8E5K - chains A and B of the 9 polymer chains in the assembly; structure by electron microscopy, 4.20 A resolution (low resolution: residue-level contacts below are approximate; hydrogen-bond / salt-bridge calls are withheld).

# Chain A
Name: DNA-directed RNA polymerase subunit beta
Source organism: Escherichia coli
Notes: EC 2.7.7.6
Reference sequence: P0A8V4 (RPOB_ECO57); residue numbers follow UniProt; this construct covers 1-1342
Amino-acid sequence (1342 residues; row label = number of the first residue in the row):
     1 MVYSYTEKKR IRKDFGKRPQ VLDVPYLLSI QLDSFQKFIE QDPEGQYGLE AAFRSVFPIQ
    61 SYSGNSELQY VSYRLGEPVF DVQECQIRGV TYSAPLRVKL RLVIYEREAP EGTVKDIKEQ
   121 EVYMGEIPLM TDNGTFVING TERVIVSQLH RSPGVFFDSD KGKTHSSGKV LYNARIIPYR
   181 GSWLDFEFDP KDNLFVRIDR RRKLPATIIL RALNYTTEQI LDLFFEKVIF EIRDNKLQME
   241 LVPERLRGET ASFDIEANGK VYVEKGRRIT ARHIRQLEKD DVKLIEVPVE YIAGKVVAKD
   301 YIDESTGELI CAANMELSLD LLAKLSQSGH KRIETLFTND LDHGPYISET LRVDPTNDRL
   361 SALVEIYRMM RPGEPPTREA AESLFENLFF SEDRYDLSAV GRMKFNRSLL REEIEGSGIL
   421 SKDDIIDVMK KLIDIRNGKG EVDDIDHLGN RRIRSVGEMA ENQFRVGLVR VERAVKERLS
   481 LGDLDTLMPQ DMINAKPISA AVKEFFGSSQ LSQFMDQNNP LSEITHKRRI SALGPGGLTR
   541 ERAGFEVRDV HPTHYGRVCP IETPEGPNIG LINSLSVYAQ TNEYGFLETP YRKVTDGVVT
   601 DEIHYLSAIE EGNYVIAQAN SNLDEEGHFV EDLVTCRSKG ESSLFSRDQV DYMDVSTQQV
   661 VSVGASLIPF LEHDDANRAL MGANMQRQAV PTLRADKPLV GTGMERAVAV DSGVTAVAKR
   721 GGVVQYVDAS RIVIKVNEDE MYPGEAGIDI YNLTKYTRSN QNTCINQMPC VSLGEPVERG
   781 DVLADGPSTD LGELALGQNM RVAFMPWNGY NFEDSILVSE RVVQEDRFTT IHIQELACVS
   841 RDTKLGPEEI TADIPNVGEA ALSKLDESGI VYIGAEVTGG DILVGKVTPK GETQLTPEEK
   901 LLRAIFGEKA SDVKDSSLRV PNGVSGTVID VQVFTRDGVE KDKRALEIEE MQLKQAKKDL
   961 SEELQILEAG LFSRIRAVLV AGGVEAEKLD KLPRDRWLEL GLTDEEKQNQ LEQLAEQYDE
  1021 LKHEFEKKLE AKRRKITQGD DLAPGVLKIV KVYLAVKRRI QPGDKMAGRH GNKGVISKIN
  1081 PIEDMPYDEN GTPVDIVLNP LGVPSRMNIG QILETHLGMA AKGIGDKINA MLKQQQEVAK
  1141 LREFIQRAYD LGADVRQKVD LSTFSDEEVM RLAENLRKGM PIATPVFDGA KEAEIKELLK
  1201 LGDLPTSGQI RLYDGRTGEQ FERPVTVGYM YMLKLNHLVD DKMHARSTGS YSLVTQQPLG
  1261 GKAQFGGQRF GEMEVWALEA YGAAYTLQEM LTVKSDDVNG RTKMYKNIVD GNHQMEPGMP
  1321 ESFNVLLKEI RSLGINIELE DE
Not modelled in the structure: 1, 1342
Curated features (UniProtKB/Swiss-Prot):
  - modified residue (N6-acetyllysine): K1022, K1200

# Chain B
Name: DNA-directed RNA polymerase subunit beta'
Source organism: Escherichia coli
Notes: EC 2.7.7.6
Reference sequence: P0A8T7 (RPOC_ECOLI); residue numbers follow UniProt; this construct covers 1-1407
Amino-acid sequence (1407 residues; row label = number of the first residue in the row):
     1 MKDLLKFLKA QTKTEEFDAI KIALASPDMI RSWSFGEVKK PETINYRTFK PERDGLFCAR
    61 IFGPVKDYEC LCGKYKRLKH RGVICEKCGV EVTQTKVRRE RMGHIELASP TAHIWFLKSL
   121 PSRIGLLLDM PLRDIERVLY FESYVVIEGG MTNLERQQIL TEEQYLDALE EFGDEFDAKM
   181 GAEAIQALLK SMDLEQECEQ LREELNETNS ETKRKKLTKR IKLLEAFVQS GNKPEWMILT
   241 VLPVLPPDLR PLVPLDGGRF ATSDLNDLYR RVINRNNRLK RLLDLAAPDI IVRNEKRMLQ
   301 EAVDALLDNG RRGRAITGSN KRPLKSLADM IKGKQGRFRQ NLLGKRVDYS GRSVITVGPY
   361 LRLHQCGLPK KMALELFKPF IYGKLELRGL ATTIKAAKKM VEREEAVVWD ILDEVIREHP
   421 VLLNRAPTLH RLGIQAFEPV LIEGKAIQLH PLVCAAYNAD FDGDQMAVHV PLTLEAQLEA
   481 RALMMSTNNI LSPANGEPII VPSQDVVLGL YYMTRDCVNA KGEGMVLTGP KEAERLYRSG
   541 LASLHARVKV RITEYEKDAN GELVAKTSLK DTTVGRAILW MIVPKGLPYS IVNQALGKKA
   601 ISKMLNTCYR ILGLKPTVIF ADQIMYTGFA YAARSGASVG IDDMVIPEKK HEIISEAEAE
   661 VAEIQEQFQS GLVTAGERYN KVIDIWAAAN DRVSKAMMDN LQTETVINRD GQEEKQVSFN
   721 SIYMMADSGA RGSAAQIRQL AGMRGLMAKP DGSIIETPIT ANFREGLNVL QYFISTHGAR
   781 KGLADTALKT ANSGYLTRRL VDVAQDLVVT EDDCGTHEGI MMTPVIEGGD VKEPLRDRVL
   841 GRVTAEDVLK PGTADILVPR NTLLHEQWCD LLEENSVDAV KVRSVVSCDT DFGVCAHCYG
   901 RDLARGHIIN KGEAIGVIAA QSIGEPGTQL TMRTFHIGGA ASRAAAESSI QVKNKGSIKL
   961 SNVKSVVNSS GKLVITSRNT ELKLIDEFGR TKESYKVPYG AVLAKGDGEQ VAGGETVANW
  1021 DPHTMPVITE VSGFVRFTDM IDGQTITRQT DELTGLSSLV VLDSAERTAG GKDLRPALKI
  1081 VDAQGNDVLI PGTDMPAQYF LPGKAIVQLE DGVQISSGDT LARIPQESGG TKDITGGLPR
  1141 VADLFEARRP KEPAILAEIS GIVSFGKETK GKRRLVITPV DGSDPYEEMI PKWRQLNVFE
  1201 GERVERGDVI SDGPEAPHDI LRLRGVHAVT RYIVNEVQDV YRLQGVKIND KHIEVIVRQM
  1261 LRKATIVNAG SSDFLEGEQV EYSRVKIANR ELEANGKVGA TYSRDLLGIT KASLATESFI
  1321 SAASFQETTR VLTEAAVAGK RDELRGLKEN VIVGRLIPAG TGYAYHQDRM RRRAAGEAPA
  1381 APQVTAEDAS ASLAELLNAG LGGSDNE
Not modelled in the structure: 1-15, 934-947, 1127-1135, 1374-1407
Curated features (UniProtKB/Swiss-Prot):
  - binding site (Zn(2+)): C70, C72, C85, C88, C814, C888, C895, C898
  - binding site (Mg(2+)): D460, D462, D464
  - modified residue: K983 (N6-acetyllysine)
  - mutagenesis: Q504 (Q504P: Resistant to antibiotics salinamide A and B), N690 (N690D: Resistant to antibiotics salinamide A and B), M697 (M697V: Resistant to antibiotics salinamide A and B), A735 (A735T: Resistant to antibiotics salinamide A and B), R738 (R738C/H/P/S: Resistant to antibiotics salinamide A and B), A748 (A748E: Resistant to antibiotics salinamide A and B), P758 (P758S/T: Resistant to antibiotics salinamide A and B), F763 (F763C: Resistant to antibiotics salinamide A and B), S775 (S775A: Resistant to antibiotics salinamide A and B), A779 (A779T/V: Resistant to antibiotics salinamide A and B), R780 (R780C: Resistant to antibiotics salinamide A and B), G782 (G782A/C: Resistant to antibiotics salinamide A and B), 1 further mutagenesis entry in UniProt
Disulfides: C72-C88
Bound ions: Zn2+ site 1: C70, C85; Mg2+: D460, D462, D464 (shared with 1 residue of chain 7); Zn2+ site 2: C814, C888, C895, C898

# Interface between chain A and chain B
Contacting residue pairs - 340 pairs, chain A then chain B:
  S166(A) - K1151(B)
  E504(A) - N320(B)
  G544(A) - L788(B)
  F545(A) - M932(B)
  F545(A) - R933(B)
  R548(A) - R780(B)
  R548(A) - A784(B)
  R548(A) - L788(B)
  D549(A) - P750(B)
  V550(A) - P750(B)
  V550(A) - F773(B)
  V550(A) - T776(B)
  V550(A) - H777(B)
  H551(A) - F773(B)
  H551(A) - H777(B)
  P552(A) - H777(B)
  Y555(A) - V769(B)
  Y555(A) - L770(B)
  C559(A) - R780(B)
  P560(A) - F773(B)
  P560(A) - T776(B)
  P560(A) - R780(B)
  I561(A) - Y772(B)
  I561(A) - T776(B)
  T563(A) - R780(B)
  G566(A) - A787(B)
  I569(A) - R780(B)
  I569(A) - L783(B)
  I569(A) - A784(B)
  I569(A) - A787(B)
  G570(A) - R780(B)
  Q618(A) - N768(B)
  Q618(A) - V769(B)
  Q618(A) - L770(B)
  N620(A) - N768(B)
  L633(A) - E658(B)
  E641(A) - K749(B)
  S642(A) - L770(B)
  T657(A) - V769(B)
  V660(A) - V769(B)
  L671(A) - Y772(B)
  E672(A) - G766(B)
  E672(A) - L767(B)
  H673(A) - F763(B)
  H673(A) - R764(B)
  H673(A) - E765(B)
  H673(A) - G766(B)
  D674(A) - F763(B)
  D674(A) - Y772(B)
  D675(A) - R744(B)
  D675(A) - F763(B)
  D675(A) - Y772(B)
  A676(A) - Y772(B)
  N677(A) - A779(B)
  N677(A) - L783(B)
  A679(A) - Y772(B)
  L680(A) - L783(B)
  F804(A) - S638(B)
  M805(A) - A633(B)
  P806(A) - A632(B)
  P806(A) - A633(B)
  P806(A) - A637(B)
  W807(A) - A633(B)
  N808(A) - F629(B)
  N808(A) - A633(B)
  G809(A) - V357(B)
  G809(A) - P359(B)
  G809(A) - F629(B)
  Y810(A) - P359(B)
  N811(A) - D505(B)
  F812(A) - V357(B)
  F812(A) - P451(B)
  F812(A) - S503(B)
  F812(A) - Q504(B)
  F812(A) - D505(B)
  F812(A) - F629(B)
  E813(A) - F461(B)
  E813(A) - Q504(B)
  D814(A) - D460(B)
  D814(A) - D462(B)
  S815(A) - V357(B)
  S815(A) - F461(B)
  R841(A) - D256(B)
  R841(A) - G257(B)
  K844(A) - R47(B)
  Q894(A) - K76(B)
  L895(A) - E69(B)
  Q1061(A) - K445(B)
  P1062(A) - A446(B)
  G1063(A) - V354(B)
  K1065(A) - D462(B)
  K1065(A) - G463(B)
  K1073(A) - D462(B)
  G1074(A) - F461(B)
  V1075(A) - V354(B)
  V1075(A) - I355(B)
  V1075(A) - T356(B)
  V1075(A) - F461(B)
  V1075(A) - G463(B)
  S1077(A) - T356(B)
  N1099(A) - D505(B)
  P1100(A) - A637(B)
  P1100(A) - S638(B)
  P1100(A) - V639(B)
  L1101(A) - Q504(B)
  L1101(A) - D505(B)
  L1101(A) - L508(B)
  L1101(A) - M725(B)
  L1101(A) - R731(B)
  V1103(A) - V639(B)
  P1104(A) - I722(B)
  P1104(A) - M725(B)
  P1104(A) - Q736(B)
  S1105(A) - R731(B)
  S1105(A) - G732(B)
  S1105(A) - Q736(B)
  M1107(A) - Q736(B)
  M1107(A) - Q739(B)
  M1107(A) - L740(B)
  I1109(A) - M644(B)
  I1109(A) - F763(B)
  I1112(A) - V639(B)
  I1112(A) - G640(B)
  I1112(A) - I641(B)
  L1113(A) - I641(B)
  H1116(A) - I641(B)
  F1187(A) - V769(B)
  E1192(A) - R764(B)
  K1196(A) - D642(B)
  S1207(A) - D642(B)
  Q1209(A) - G640(B)
  E1219(A) - R634(B)
  F1221(A) - A633(B)
  E1222(A) - Y512(B)
  E1222(A) - S635(B)
  R1223(A) - Y512(B)
  R1223(A) - G636(B)
  R1223(A) - F719(B)
  R1223(A) - S721(B)
  R1223(A) - M724(B)
  V1225(A) - G636(B)
  T1226(A) - S638(B)
  T1226(A) - V639(B)
  V1239(A) - V354(B)
  V1239(A) - K445(B)
  D1240(A) - K445(B)
  K1242(A) - R352(B)
  K1242(A) - V354(B)
  K1242(A) - Q465(B)
  M1243(A) - R352(B)
  M1243(A) - S353(B)
  M1243(A) - M372(B)
  M1243(A) - K445(B)
  H1244(A) - G351(B)
  H1244(A) - R352(B)
  H1244(A) - M372(B)
  A1245(A) - S350(B)
  A1245(A) - M372(B)
  A1245(A) - E375(B)
  R1246(A) - D348(B)
  R1246(A) - Y349(B)
  R1246(A) - S350(B)
  R1246(A) - E375(B)
  R1246(A) - L376(B)
  S1247(A) - D348(B)
  S1247(A) - Y349(B)
  S1247(A) - E375(B)
  S1247(A) - K378(B)
  T1248(A) - Y349(B)
  Y1251(A) - D348(B)
  L1253(A) - R99(B)
  L1253(A) - P251(B)
  L1253(A) - V253(B)
  V1254(A) - R99(B)
  V1254(A) - L249(B)
  V1254(A) - R337(B)
  T1255(A) - R337(B)
  Q1256(A) - R99(B)
  Q1257(A) - N341(B)
  Q1257(A) - K345(B)
  Q1257(A) - R346(B)
  P1258(A) - R346(B)
  P1258(A) - D348(B)
  L1259(A) - R346(B)
  G1260(A) - R346(B)
  F1265(A) - E375(B)
  G1267(A) - R346(B)
  G1267(A) - V347(B)
  G1267(A) - S350(B)
  Q1268(A) - V347(B)
  Q1268(A) - S350(B)
  Q1268(A) - G351(B)
  Q1268(A) - R352(B)
  R1269(A) - R339(B)
  R1269(A) - Q340(B)
  R1269(A) - G344(B)
  R1269(A) - K345(B)
  R1269(A) - R346(B)
  F1270(A) - G344(B)
  F1270(A) - K345(B)
  F1270(A) - V347(B)
  F1270(A) - H469(B)
  E1272(A) - L343(B)
  E1272(A) - R798(B)
  M1273(A) - T428(B)
  E1274(A) - N424(B)
  E1274(A) - A426(B)
  E1274(A) - T428(B)
  E1274(A) - I434(B)
  V1275(A) - L343(B)
  V1275(A) - V1351(B)
  W1276(A) - R798(B)
  W1276(A) - V801(B)
  W1276(A) - V917(B)
  W1276(A) - Q921(B)
  A1277(A) - R431(B)
  A1277(A) - I434(B)
  A1277(A) - Q921(B)
  L1278(A) - M484(B)
  E1279(A) - A914(B)
  E1279(A) - V917(B)
  E1279(A) - L1347(B)
  E1279(A) - V1351(B)
  E1279(A) - I1357(B)
  A1280(A) - R431(B)
  A1280(A) - I918(B)
  A1280(A) - Q921(B)
  Y1281(A) - R431(B)
  Y1281(A) - I434(B)
  Y1281(A) - L483(B)
  Y1281(A) - M484(B)
  Y1281(A) - N489(B)
  G1282(A) - E479(B)
  G1282(A) - L483(B)
  G1282(A) - G1360(B)
  G1282(A) - T1361(B)
  A1283(A) - E479(B)
  A1283(A) - L483(B)
  A1283(A) - M484(B)
  A1284(A) - E479(B)
  A1284(A) - L1356(B)
  A1284(A) - T1361(B)
  A1284(A) - G1362(B)
  Y1285(A) - E475(B)
  Y1285(A) - E479(B)
  Y1285(A) - L1356(B)
  Y1285(A) - T1361(B)
  T1286(A) - A476(B)
  T1286(A) - E479(B)
  L1287(A) - I1357(B)
  Q1288(A) - L1356(B)
  E1289(A) - P471(B)
  E1289(A) - L472(B)
  E1289(A) - T473(B)
  E1289(A) - A476(B)
  M1290(A) - V347(B)
  L1291(A) - K345(B)
  L1291(A) - V1351(B)
  L1291(A) - G1354(B)
  T1292(A) - G1354(B)
  K1294(A) - D348(B)
  K1294(A) - V470(B)
  K1294(A) - L472(B)
  S1295(A) - K345(B)
  S1295(A) - R346(B)
  V1298(A) - K96(B)
  Y1305(A) - P379(B)
  Y1305(A) - Y382(B)
  Y1305(A) - I394(B)
  I1308(A) - P379(B)
  I1308(A) - F380(B)
  V1309(A) - P379(B)
  V1309(A) - Y382(B)
  V1309(A) - G383(B)
  V1309(A) - E386(B)
  D1310(A) - E386(B)
  H1313(A) - F380(B)
  H1313(A) - L472(B)
  H1313(A) - T473(B)
  H1313(A) - L474(B)
  Q1314(A) - T473(B)
  M1315(A) - T473(B)
  G1318(A) - G1354(B)
  P1320(A) - K345(B)
  P1320(A) - V1353(B)
  P1320(A) - G1354(B)
  E1321(A) - R99(B)
  S1322(A) - N341(B)
  S1322(A) - L342(B)
  F1323(A) - I20(B)
  F1323(A) - I1352(B)
  F1323(A) - V1353(B)
  V1325(A) - L249(B)
  L1326(A) - R337(B)
  L1326(A) - F338(B)
  L1326(A) - L342(B)
  K1328(A) - E100(B)
  K1328(A) - M102(B)
  K1328(A) - L245(B)
  K1328(A) - L249(B)
  E1329(A) - L245(B)
  E1329(A) - M330(B)
  E1329(A) - R337(B)
  I1330(A) - I331(B)
  R1331(A) - W33(B)
  R1331(A) - M102(B)
  R1331(A) - P243(B)
  S1332(A) - P243(B)
  S1332(A) - L245(B)
  S1332(A) - L327(B)
  L1333(A) - W115(B)
  L1333(A) - P243(B)
  L1333(A) - L307(B)
  L1333(A) - L327(B)
  G1334(A) - L24(B)
  G1334(A) - A25(B)
  G1334(A) - H113(B)
  I1335(A) - I22(B)
  I1335(A) - A23(B)
  I1335(A) - W33(B)
  I1335(A) - F116(B)
  I1335(A) - A1336(B)
  N1336(A) - K21(B)
  N1336(A) - I22(B)
  N1336(A) - A23(B)
  N1336(A) - L24(B)
  N1336(A) - A25(B)
  N1336(A) - M29(B)
  N1336(A) - W33(B)
  I1337(A) - I20(B)
  I1337(A) - K21(B)
  E1338(A) - I20(B)
  E1338(A) - K21(B)
  L1339(A) - F17(B)
  L1339(A) - I20(B)
  E1340(A) - F17(B)
  E1340(A) - D18(B)
  E1340(A) - A19(B)
  E1340(A) - K21(B)
  D1341(A) - D18(B)
Also at the interface, not in a pair above, chain A (168 interface residues in all): H554, E565, N573, A619, C636, L644, I1076, R1106, L1238, G1271, D1296, N1299, M1304, M1319
Also at the interface, not in a pair above, chain B (193 interface residues in all): E16, K66, L239, V244, P246, D248, Y269, Y360, P369, K371, L422, R425, P427, H430, L432, Q435, A459, A467, Q477, V506, Y537, R538, A630, D643, A730, T757, I774, S775, T797, E913, L1332, K1348, R1355

# In short
168 residues of chain A face 193 of chain B across their interface. D460(B), D462(B) and D464(B) form the Mg2+
site. C70(B) and C85(B) coordinate Zn2+ site 1. UniProt lists 8 Zn2+-binding residues, 3 Mg2+-binding residues
and 13 mutagenesis sites on chain B.
Chain A is DNA-directed RNA polymerase subunit beta and chain B is DNA-directed RNA polymerase subunit beta',
both from Escherichia coli; the structure, Escherichia coli Rho-dependent transcription pre-termination
complex containing 21 nt long RNA spacer, Mg-ADP-BeF3, and NusG; TEC ..., was determined by electron
microscopy, deposited together with 8E3F, 8E3H, 8E5L, 8E5O, 8E5P, 8E6W and 3 further entries.
